Entry 5TM1 (X-ray diffraction, 2.23 A resolution); this record covers chains A and B of the 4 polymer chains in the assembly.

# Chain A (and B)
Protein: Estrogen receptor
From: Homo sapiens
Notes: fragment: ligand-binding domain; chain B of this document is another copy of the same molecule, construct and numbering; everything in this record applies to it too
Reference sequence: P03372 (ESR1_HUMAN), isoform P03372-3; residues 298-554 here correspond to UniProt positions 125-381 (UniProt number = residue number - 173)
Amino-acid sequence (257 residues; row label = number of the first residue in the row):
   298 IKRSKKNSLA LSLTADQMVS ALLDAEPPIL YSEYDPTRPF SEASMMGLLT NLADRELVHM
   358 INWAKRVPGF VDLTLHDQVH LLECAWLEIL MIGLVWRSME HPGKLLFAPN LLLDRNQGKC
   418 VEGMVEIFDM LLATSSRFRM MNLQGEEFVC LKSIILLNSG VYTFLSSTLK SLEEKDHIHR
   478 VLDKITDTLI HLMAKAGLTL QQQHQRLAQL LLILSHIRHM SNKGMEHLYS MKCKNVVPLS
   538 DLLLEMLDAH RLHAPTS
Disordered / not traced: 298-305, 331-336, 461-472, 531-535, 549-554 (chain B: 298-307, 337, 461-469, 533-535, 547-554)
Sequence notes: engineered mutation S537 (Tyr364 in P03372)
Residues lining bound ligands: 7EQ (2,5-bis(2-fluoro-4-hydroxyphenyl)-1H-1lambda~4~-thiophen-1-one): M343, L346, L349, A350, E353, L387, M388, L391, R394, F404, M421, I424, L428, G521, H524, L525, M528

# Chain A / chain B interface
Contacting residue pairs (49):
  R434(A) with Y459(B); H476(B)
  I451(A) with L509(B), hydrophobic
  N455(A) with L509(B); H513(B), hydrogen bond
  S456(A) with H513(B)
  V458(A) with H513(B)
  Y459(A) with T431(B); R434(B); I510(B); H513(B)
  H476(A) with R434(B), hydrogen bond
  D480(A) with Q502(B); Q506(B), hydrogen bond
  T483(A) with H501(B); A505(B)
  D484(A) with Q498(B), hydrogen bond; Q502(B), hydrogen bond
  I487(A) with H501(B)
  Q498(A) with D484(B)
  H501(A) with T483(B); I487(B); H501(B), hydrogen bond; L504(B)
  Q502(A) with D480(B); D484(B), hydrogen bond
  L504(A) with H501(B)
  A505(A) with T483(B); L508(B), hydrophobic
  Q506(A) with D480(B), hydrogen bond
  L508(A) with A505(B), hydrophobic
  L509(A) with I451(B), hydrophobic; N455(B); L508(B), hydrophobic; L511(B), hydrophobic
  I510(A) with Y459(B)
  S512(A) with R515(B), hydrogen bond
  H513(A) with N455(B), hydrogen bond (side chain-backbone); S456(B); Y459(B); R515(B), hydrogen bond
  R515(A) with S512(B), hydrogen bond; H513(B), hydrogen bond; H516(B), hydrogen bond
  H516(A) with R515(B), hydrogen bond; N519(B), hydrogen bond
  N519(A) with H516(B), hydrogen bond; N519(B)
  E523(A) with E523(B)
Also at the interface, not in a pair above, chain A (31 interface residues in all): T460, L479, Q500, L511, H547
Also at the interface, not in a pair above, chain B (31 interface residues in all): M427, A430, G457, K520

# In short
The chain A/chain B interface involves 31 residues from each chain; the contacts include 17 hydrogen bonds.
Polar pairs include N455(A)-H513(B), H476(A)-R434(B) and D480(A)-Q506(B). Ligands of chain A: compound 7EQ.
Both chains are Estrogen receptor (Homo sapiens). Entry 5TM1 (Crystal Structure of the ER-alpha Ligand-binding
Domain (Y537S) in Complex with 2,5-bis(2-fluoro-4-hydroxyphenyl)thiophene 1-oxide) was determined by X-ray
diffraction (same publication as 5KR9, 5KRA, 5KRC, 5KRF, 5KRH, 5KRI and 43 further entries).
